PDB entry 8Z6U | electron microscopy, 3.83 A resolution | chains D and F of the 18 polymer chains in the assembly

[Chain D (and F)]
Molecule: Spike glycoprotein, Fibritin, Expression Tag
Source organism: Severe acute respiratory syndrome coronavirus 2
Notes: chain F of this document is another copy of the same molecule, construct and numbering; everything in this record applies to it too
UniProt: chimeric construct of P0DTC2, P10104: residues 18-1208 from P0DTC2 (SPIKE_SARS2) positions 14-1204 (UniProt number = residue number - 4); residues 1211-1234 from P10104 positions 458-481 (UniProt number = residue number - 753)
Sequence (1295 residues; each row starts with the number of its first residue; numbers below 1 keep their minus sign (Met-6 is residue -6)):
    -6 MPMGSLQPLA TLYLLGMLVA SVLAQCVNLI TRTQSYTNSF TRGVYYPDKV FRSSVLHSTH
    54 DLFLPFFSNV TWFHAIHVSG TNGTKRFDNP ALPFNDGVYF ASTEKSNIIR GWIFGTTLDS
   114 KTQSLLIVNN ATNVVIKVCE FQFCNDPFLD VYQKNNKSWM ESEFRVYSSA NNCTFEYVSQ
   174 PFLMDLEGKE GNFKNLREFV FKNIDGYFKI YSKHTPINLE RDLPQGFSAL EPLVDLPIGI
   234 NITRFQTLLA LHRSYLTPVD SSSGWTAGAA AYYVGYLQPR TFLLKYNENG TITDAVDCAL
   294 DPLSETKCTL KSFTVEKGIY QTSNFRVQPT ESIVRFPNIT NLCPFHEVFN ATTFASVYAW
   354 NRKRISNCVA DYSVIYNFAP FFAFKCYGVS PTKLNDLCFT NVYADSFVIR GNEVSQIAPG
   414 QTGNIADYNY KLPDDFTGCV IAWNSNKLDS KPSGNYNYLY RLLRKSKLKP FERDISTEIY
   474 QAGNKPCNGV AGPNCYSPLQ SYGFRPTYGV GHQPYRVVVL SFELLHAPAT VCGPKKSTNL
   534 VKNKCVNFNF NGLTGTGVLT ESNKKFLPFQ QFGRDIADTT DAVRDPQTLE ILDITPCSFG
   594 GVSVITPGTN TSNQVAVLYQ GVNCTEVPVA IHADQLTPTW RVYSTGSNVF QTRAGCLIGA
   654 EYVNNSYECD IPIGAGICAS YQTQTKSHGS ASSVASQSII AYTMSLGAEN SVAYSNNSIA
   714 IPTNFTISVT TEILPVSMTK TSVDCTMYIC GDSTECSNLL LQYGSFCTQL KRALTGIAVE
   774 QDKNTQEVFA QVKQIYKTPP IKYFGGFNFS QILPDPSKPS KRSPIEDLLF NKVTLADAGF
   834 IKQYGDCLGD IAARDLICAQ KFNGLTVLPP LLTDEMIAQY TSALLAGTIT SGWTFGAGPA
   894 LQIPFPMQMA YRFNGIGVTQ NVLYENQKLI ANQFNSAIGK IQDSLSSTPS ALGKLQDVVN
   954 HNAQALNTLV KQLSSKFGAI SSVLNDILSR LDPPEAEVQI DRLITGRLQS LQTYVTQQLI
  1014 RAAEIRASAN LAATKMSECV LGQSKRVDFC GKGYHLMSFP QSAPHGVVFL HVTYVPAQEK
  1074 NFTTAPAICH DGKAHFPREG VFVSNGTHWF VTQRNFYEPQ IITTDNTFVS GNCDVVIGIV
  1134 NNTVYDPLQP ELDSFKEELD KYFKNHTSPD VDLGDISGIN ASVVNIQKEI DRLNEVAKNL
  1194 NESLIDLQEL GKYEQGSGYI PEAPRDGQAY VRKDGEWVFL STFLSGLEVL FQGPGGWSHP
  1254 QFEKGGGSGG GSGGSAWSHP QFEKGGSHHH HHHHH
Unresolved in the structure: -6 to 25, 69-77, 147-151, 175-179, 187, 261-263, 679-687, 1145-1288
Cystine bridges: Cys132-Cys166, Cys291-Cys301, Cys336-Cys361, Cys379-Cys432, Cys391-Cys525, Cys480-Cys488, Cys538-Cys590, Cys617-Cys649, Cys662-Cys671, Cys738-Cys760, Cys743-Cys749, Cys840-Cys851, Cys1032-Cys1043, Cys1082-Cys1126
Differences from the reference sequence: initiating methionine (-6); expression tag (-5 to 17); variant Ile23 (Thr19 in P0DTC2), Ser28 (Ala27 in P0DTC2), Asp143 (Gly142 in P0DTC2), Glu213 (Val in P0DTC2), Val252 (Gly in P0DTC2), His339 (Gly in P0DTC2), Thr346 (Arg in P0DTC2), Ile368 (Leu in P0DTC2), Phe371 (Ser in P0DTC2), Pro373 (Ser in P0DTC2), Phe375 (Ser in P0DTC2), Ala376 (Thr in P0DTC2), Asn405 (Asp in P0DTC2), Ser408 (Arg in P0DTC2), Asn417 (Lys in P0DTC2), Lys440 (Asn in P0DTC2), Pro445 (Val in P0DTC2), Ser446 (Gly in P0DTC2), Leu456 (Phe in P0DTC2), Lys460 (Asn in P0DTC2), Asn477 (Ser in P0DTC2), Ala484 (Glu in P0DTC2), Pro486 (Phe in P0DTC2), Ser490 (Phe in P0DTC2), Arg498 (Gln in P0DTC2), Tyr501 (Asn in P0DTC2), Gly614 (Asp in P0DTC2), Tyr655 (His in P0DTC2), Lys679 (Asn in P0DTC2), His681 (Pro in P0DTC2), Lys764 (Asn in P0DTC2), Tyr796 (Asp in P0DTC2), His954 (Gln in P0DTC2), Lys969 (Asn in P0DTC2), Pro986 (Lys in P0DTC2), Pro987 (Val in P0DTC2); conflict His53 (Gln52 in P0DTC2), Ala84 (Val83 in P0DTC2), Gln146 (His in P0DTC2), Glu183 (Gln in P0DTC2), Lys478 (Thr in P0DTC2), His505 (Tyr in P0DTC2), Gly682 (Arg in P0DTC2), Ser683 (Arg in P0DTC2), Ser685 (Arg in P0DTC2), Pro817 (Phe in P0DTC2), Pro892 (Ala in P0DTC2), Pro899 (Ala in P0DTC2), Pro942 (Ala in P0DTC2); linker (1209-1210)
Curated features (UniProtKB/Swiss-Prot):
  - glycosylation (N-linked (GlcNAc...) asparagine): Asn21 (complex), Asn126 (hybrid)

[Chain D / chain F interface]
Residue-residue contacts (188; chain D residue first):
  Lys42(D) with Ala520(F); Phe562(F); Gln563(F); Phe565(F)
  Val43(D) with Gln563(F); Phe565(F); Gly566(F); Arg567(F)
  Phe44(D) with Lys558(F); Phe559(F), hydrophobic; Gln563(F); Phe565(F), hydrogen bond (backbone-backbone); Gly566(F); Arg567(F)
  Arg45(D) with Arg567(F)
  Val48(D) with Ile569(F), hydrophobic
  Lys114(D) with Glu471(F)
  Gln116(D) with Ile468(F)
  Asn165(D) with Ile468(F)
  Asp198(D) with Pro463(F); Phe464(F)
  Gly199(D) with Phe464(F)
  Tyr200(D) with Arg355(F); Tyr396(F)
  Glu224(D) with Leu560(F); Phe562(F)
  Pro225(D) with Phe562(F)
  Pro230(D) with Arg355(F); Tyr396(F)
  Ile231(D) with Arg466(F)
  Gly232(D) with Phe464(F); Glu465(F); Arg466(F), hydrogen bond (backbone-backbone)
  Tyr369(D) with Asn405(F)
  Phe371(D) with His505(F), hydrogen bond (backbone-side chain)
  Pro373(D) with Val503(F); Gly504(F); His505(F)
  Thr385(D) with Gln414(F); Thr415(F), hydrogen bond
  Asp737(D) with Phe318(F); Phe592(F)
  Met740(D) with Phe592(F), hydrophobic
  Asp745(D) with Thr549(F)
  Gln755(D) with Ser968(F); Lys969(F), hydrogen bond (backbone-backbone); Phe970(F)
  Tyr756(D) with Gln965(F); Ser968(F), hydrogen bond (backbone-side chain); Phe970(F)
  Gly757(D) with Gln965(F); Ser968(F), hydrogen bond (backbone-side chain)
  Ser758(D) with Gln965(F)
  Phe759(D) with Gln965(F); Phe970(F), hydrophobic; Ser1003(F)
  Gln762(D) with Thr961(F), hydrogen bond; Gln965(F); Gln1010(F)
  Lys764(D) with Gln314(F); Thr315(F); Phe318(F)
  Arg765(D) with Gln957(F), hydrogen bond
  Lys786(D) with Gly700(F); Ala701(F)
  Gln787(D) with Ala701(F)
  Ile788(D) with Leu699(F); Gly700(F); Ala701(F), hydrogen bond (backbone-backbone); Glu702(F); Asn703(F), hydrogen bond (backbone-backbone)
  Tyr789(D) with Asn703(F); Val705(F), hydrophobic
  Lys790(D) with Glu702(F), salt bridge; Asn703(F), hydrogen bond (backbone-backbone)
  Pro792(D) with Tyr707(F), hydrophobic
  Lys795(D) with Asn709(F)
  Phe797(D) with Tyr707(F), hydrophobic
  Phe833(D) with Arg646(F)
  Ile834(D) with Gly614(F); Val615(F); Asn616(F); Gln644(F); Thr645(F); Arg646(F), hydrogen bond (backbone-backbone)
  Gln836(D) with Asn616(F)
  Tyr837(D) with Pro589(F), hydrogen bond (side chain-backbone); Cys590(F)
  Leu841(D) with Thr553(F)
  Ile844(D) with Lys557(F)
  Lys854(D) with Phe592(F)
  Phe855(D) with Pro589(F), hydrophobic
  Gly857(D) with Phe592(F)
  Leu861(D) with Gln613(F)
  Pro862(D) with Ala647(F), hydrophobic
  Pro863(D) with Ala668(F), hydrogen bond (backbone-backbone)
  Leu864(D) with Pro665(F), hydrophobic; Ala668(F); Gly669(F), hydrogen bond (backbone-backbone); Met697(F), hydrophobic
  Thr866(D) with Arg646(F), hydrogen bond
  Met869(D) with Gly669(F); Thr696(F); Met697(F), hydrophobic; Leu699(F), hydrophobic
  Gln872(D) with Leu699(F)
  Tyr873(D) with Leu699(F), hydrogen bond (side chain-backbone)
  Ile882(D) with Tyr707(F)
  Thr883(D) with Val705(F); Tyr707(F)
  Trp886(D) with Tyr1047(F), hydrogen bond; Arg1107(F)
  Gly889(D) with Lys1045(F)
  Ala890(D) with Lys1045(F); Gly1046(F); Tyr1047(F), hydrophobic
  Pro892(D) with Pro1069(F); Glu1072(F)
  Leu894(D) with Ala713(F); Pro715(F); Glu1072(F)
  Gln895(D) with Val705(F); Ala706(F); Ser711(F); Ile712(F); Ala713(F), hydrogen bond (backbone-backbone); Asn1074(F), hydrogen bond
  Ile896(D) with Tyr707(F); Arg1107(F)
  Pro897(D) with Tyr707(F); Ser708(F); Asn709(F); Ser711(F)
  Phe898(D) with Tyr707(F), hydrogen bond (backbone-side chain)
  Met900(D) with Thr1077(F), hydrogen bond; Val1094(F), hydrophobic
  Tyr904(D) with Gly1093(F), hydrogen bond (side chain-backbone); Val1094(F); Arg1107(F)
  Gln913(D) with Pro1090(F)
  Asn914(D) with Phe1089(F); Phe1121(F); Ser1123(F)
  Tyr917(D) with Pro1079(F); Phe1089(F), hydrophobic; Val1128(F)
  Glu918(D) with Val1128(F)
  Gln920(D) with Ile1130(F)
  Val963(D) with Ala570(F)
  Lys964(D) with Ile569(F)
  Ser967(D) with Ile569(F); Ala570(F); Asp571(F)
  Ile973(D) with Gly381(F)
  Ser975(D) with Asp571(F)
  Asn978(D) with Thr547(F), hydrogen bond (side chain-backbone); Gly548(F)
  Asp979(D) with His519(F), salt bridge; Leu546(F)
  Ser982(D) with Lys386(F); Leu390(F); Gly545(F); Thr547(F)
  Arg983(D) with Gly381(F), hydrogen bond (side chain-backbone); Val382(F); Ser383(F), hydrogen bond (backbone-backbone); Lys386(F); Leu390(F); Thr430(F); Leu517(F)
  Leu984(D) with Gly381(F); Val382(F), hydrophobic; Ser383(F)
  Asp985(D) with Ser383(F), hydrogen bond
  Gln1005(D) with Gln1002(F), hydrogen bond; Thr1006(F), hydrogen bond
  Thr1009(D) with Thr1009(F)
  Leu1012(D) with Ile1013(F), hydrophobic
  Arg1019(D) with Glu1017(F), salt bridge
  Thr1027(D) with Arg1039(F)
  Ser1030(D) with Val1040(F); Asp1041(F)
  Glu1031(D) with Arg1039(F), salt bridge
  Leu1034(D) with Val1040(F); Asp1041(F)
  Gly1035(D) with Val1040(F)
  Arg1039(D) with Arg1039(F)
  Glu1111(D) with Ser1123(F)
Also at the interface, not in a pair above, chain D (125 interface residues in all): Tyr39, Asp41, Thr115, Glu133, Asp228, Ile233, Asn234, Asn282, Asn370, Ala372, Lys440, Val736, Glu773, Gly832, Lys835, Leu865, Glu868, Thr887, Gly891, Ala893, Pro899, Leu966, Val976, Leu981, Asp994, Leu1001, Gln1002, Gln1036, Gln1113
Also at the interface, not in a pair above, chain F (130 interface residues in all): Val320, Asn394, Gly416, Lys462, Ser469, Thr500, Gly502, Ser514, Val551, Gln564, Asp586, Thr588, Ser591, Glu619, Ile666, Gly667, Cys671, Ser704, Asn710, Gly971, Tyr1067, Val1068, Val1129

[In short]
125 residues of chain D and 130 residues of chain F are in contact, with 30 hydrogen bonds and 4 salt bridges.
Among the polar pairs are Lys790(D)-Glu702(F), Asp979(D)-His519(F) and Arg1019(D)-Glu1017(F).
Chain D and chain F are both Spike glycoprotein, Fibritin, Expression Tag (Severe acute respiratory syndrome
coronavirus 2); the structure, SARS-CoV-2 EG.5.1 Spike in complex with CYFN1006-2(S-CYFN1006-2 dimer trimer),
was determined by electron microscopy.
